Entry 9ITO (electron microscopy, 3.30 A resolution); this record covers chains U and T of the 16 polymer chains in the assembly.

# Chain U
Protein: ATP synthase subunit b
Source organism: Chloroflexus aurantiacus J-10-fl
Reference sequence: A9WGS8 (ATPF_CHLAA); residues 1-164 here = UniProt positions 1-164
Sequence (164 residues; row label = number of the first residue in the row):
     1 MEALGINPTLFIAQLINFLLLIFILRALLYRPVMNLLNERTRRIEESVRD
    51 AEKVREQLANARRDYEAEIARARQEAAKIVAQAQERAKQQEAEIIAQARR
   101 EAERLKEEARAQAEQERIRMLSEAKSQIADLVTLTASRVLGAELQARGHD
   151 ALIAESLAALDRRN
Not modelled in the structure: 1-7, 46-164

# Chain T
Protein: ATP synthase subunit a
Source organism: Chloroflexus aurantiacus J-10-fl
Reference sequence: A9WGT0 (A9WGT0_CHLAA); numbering as in UniProt (aligned over 1-312)
Sequence (312 residues; row label = number of the first residue in the row):
     1 MSTRTRNILIIVGALIISIASRFFLYTGPPHVEVAAEVIFDGIPGFPITN
    51 SFVVAIIIDIFVIALAVAATRNLQMVPRGLQNVMEFILESLYNLFRNINA
   101 KYVATAFPLVATIFLFVLFGNWFGLLPGVGSIGVCHEKKEEHAVVDERLA
   151 LAAPAAPLSSVAAAEGEEIHDTCAAQGKKLVPLFRAPAADLNFTFAIAVI
   201 SFVFIEYWGFRALGPGYLKKFFNTNGIMSFVGIIEFISELVKPFALAFRL
   251 FGNIFAGEVLLVVMAFLVPLLLPLPFYGFEVFVGFIQALIFALLTYAFLN
   301 IAVTGHDEEHAH
Not modelled in the structure: 1-46, 137-169, 305-312

# Interface between chain U and chain T
Contacting residue pairs (16):
  Pro8(U) - Thr172(T)
  Phe11(U) - Ser131(T)
  Ala13(U) - Pro269(T)
  Gln14(U) - Ala265(T)
  Gln14(U) - Pro269(T)  hydrogen bond (backbone-backbone)
  Gln14(U) - Tyr277(T)  hydrogen bond (backbone-side chain)
  Leu15(U) - Pro127(T)  hydrophobic
  Asn17(U) - Pro269(T)
  Asn17(U) - Leu270(T)
  Asn17(U) - Leu271(T)
  Asn17(U) - Tyr277(T)
  Phe18(U) - Tyr277(T)
  Leu21(U) - Leu274(T)  hydrophobic
  Leu21(U) - Tyr277(T)  hydrophobic
  Leu37(U) - Asn82(T)
  Thr41(U) - Pro77(T)
Also at the interface, not in a pair above, chain U (12 interface residues in all): Ile44, Glu45
Also at the interface, not in a pair above, chain T (13 interface residues in all): Val76, His170

# In short
12 residues of chain U face 13 of chain T across their interface, with 2 hydrogen bonds. Polar contacts
include Gln14(U)-Tyr277(T) and Gln14(U)-Pro269(T).
Here chain U is ATP synthase subunit b and chain T is ATP synthase subunit a, both from Chloroflexus
aurantiacus J-10-fl. Entry 9ITO (Chloroflexus aurantiacus ATP synthase, state 2, focused refinement of FO) was
determined by electron microscopy (same publication as 9ITJ, 9ITK, 9ITL, 9ITM, 9ITN, 9ITP and 11 further
entries).
